PDB entry 6UVB | X-ray diffraction, 3.00 A resolution | chain A

== Chain A ==
Molecule: Multi-sensor signal transduction histidine kinase
From: Anabaena cylindrica (strain ATCC 27899 / PCC 7122)
Reference sequence: K9ZI18 (K9ZI18_ANACC); residue numbers follow UniProt; this construct covers 840-1018
Chain sequence (188 residues; each row starts with the number of its first residue):
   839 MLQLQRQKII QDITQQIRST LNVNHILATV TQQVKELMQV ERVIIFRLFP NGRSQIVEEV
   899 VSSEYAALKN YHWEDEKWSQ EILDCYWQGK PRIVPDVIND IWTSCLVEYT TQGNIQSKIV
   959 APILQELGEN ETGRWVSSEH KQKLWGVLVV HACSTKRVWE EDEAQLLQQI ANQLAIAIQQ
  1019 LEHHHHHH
Disordered / not traced: 1022-1026
Construct notes: initiating methionine (839); expression tag (1019-1026)
Covalent attachments: phycocyanobilin (CYC) linked to Cys943
Ligand contacts: phycocyanobilin (CYC): Ile882, Phe884, Ile894, Tyr909, Trp911, Asp913, Glu914, Lys915, Trp916, Ile920, Tyr924, Arg930, Ile939, Trp940, Thr941, Ser942, Leu944, Glu946, Tyr947, Lys956, Val958, Val987, His989
From the paper describing this entry:
  - binding site for phycocyanobilin: Glu914
  - mutagenesis - R930L, D938L, L944H, K956L, H989L: abolished binding to bilin
  - mutagenesis - E914D: decreased binding to chromophore

== Summary ==
Covalently linked phycocyanobilin: at Cys943. The paper reports a binding site for phycocyanobilin at Glu914;
R930L, D938L and L944H, among others, abolish binding to bilin; 6 substitutions were tested in all.
Chain A is Multi-sensor signal transduction histidine kinase (Anabaena cylindrica (strain ATCC 27899 / PCC
7122)); the structure, Crystal structure of far-red-light absorbing cyanobacteriochrome at 100K, was
determined by X-ray diffraction, deposited together with 6UV8.
